PDB entry 2QFU | X-ray diffraction, 1.60 A resolution | chain A

[Chain A]
Name: 3-phosphoshikimate 1-carboxyvinyltransferase
Source organism: Escherichia coli
Notes: EC 2.5.1.19
UniProtKB: P0A6D3 (AROA_ECOLI); numbering as in UniProt (aligned over 1-427)
Sequence (427 residues; each row starts with the number of its first residue):
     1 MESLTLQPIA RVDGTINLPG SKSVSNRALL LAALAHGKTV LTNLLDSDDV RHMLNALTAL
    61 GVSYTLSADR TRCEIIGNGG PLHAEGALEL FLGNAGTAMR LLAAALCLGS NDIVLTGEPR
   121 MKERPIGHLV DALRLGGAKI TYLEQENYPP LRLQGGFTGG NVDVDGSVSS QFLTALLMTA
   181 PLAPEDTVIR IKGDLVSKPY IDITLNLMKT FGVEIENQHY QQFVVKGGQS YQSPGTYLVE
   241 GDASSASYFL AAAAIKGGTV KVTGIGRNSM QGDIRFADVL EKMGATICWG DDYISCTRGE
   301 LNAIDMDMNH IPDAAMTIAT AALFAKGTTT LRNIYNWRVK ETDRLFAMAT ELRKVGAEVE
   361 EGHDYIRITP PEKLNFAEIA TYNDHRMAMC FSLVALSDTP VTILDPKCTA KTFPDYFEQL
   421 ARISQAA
Sequence notes: engineered mutation Leu101 (Pro in P0A6D3)
Ligand contacts:
  - glyphosate (GPJ): Lys22, Asp49, Asn94, Ala95, Gly96, Thr97, Arg100, Arg124, Gln171, Asp313, Lys340, Glu341, Arg344, His385, Arg386, Lys411
  - shikimate-3-phosphate (S3P): Lys22, Ser23, Arg27, Thr97, Val168, Ser169, Ser170, Gln171, Ser197, Tyr200, Pro312, Asp313, Asn336, Lys340
Swiss-Prot annotation at these positions:
  - active site: Asp313 (Proton acceptor)
  - binding site (3-phosphoshikimate): Lys22, Ser23, Arg27, Ser169, Ser170, Gln171, Ser197, Asp313, Asn336, Lys340
  - binding site (phosphoenolpyruvate): Lys22, Gly96, Arg124, Gln171, Arg344, Arg386, Lys411
  - site (Modified by bromopyruvate): Cys408, Lys411
  - mutagenesis: Gly96 (G96A: Insensitive to glyphosate with unaltered affinity for its first substrate S3P, but displays a 30-fold lower affinity for its second substrate PEP), Thr97 (T97I: This mutant is sensitive to glyphosate and causes a substantial decrease in the affinity for PEP. Is insensitive to glyphosate but maintains high affinity for PEP; when associated with S-101), Asp313 (D313A: The enolpyruvyl transfer reaction is halted after formation of the tetrahedral adduct of the substrates)
From the paper describing this entry:
  - mutagenesis - P101L: decreased binding to glyphosate
  - conformationally variable residues (loop rearrangement): Gly96, Thr97, Ala98
  - binding site for glyphosate: Gly96
  - mutagenesis - P101L (2-fold): decreased binding to shikimate-3-phosphate
  - mutagenesis - P101L (2-fold): decreased binding to P-enolpyruvate
  - mutagenesis - P101L: decreased catalytic activity

[Summary]
Bound to chain A: glyphosate and shikimate-3-phosphate. From UniProt: active-site residue Asp313, 10 residues
binding 3-phosphoshikimate, 7 phosphoenolpyruvate-binding residues and 3 mutagenesis sites. From the paper: a
binding site for glyphosate at Gly96; P101L reduces binding to glyphosate.
Chain A is 3-phosphoshikimate 1-carboxyvinyltransferase (Escherichia coli); the structure, E.coli EPSP
synthase Pro101Leu liganded with S3P and glyphosate, was determined by X-ray diffraction (same publication as
2QFQ, 2QFS and 2QFT).
